4ZBX - chain A; structure by X-ray diffraction, 1.70 A resolution.

[Chain A]
Molecule: Uracil-DNA glycosylase
Source organism: Sulfolobus tokodaii str. 7
Notes: EC 3.2.2.27
Reference sequence: Q96YD0 (Q96YD0_SULTO); residues 1-194 here = UniProt positions 1-194
Sequence (194 residues; numbered 1 to 194; the number before each row is that of its first residue):
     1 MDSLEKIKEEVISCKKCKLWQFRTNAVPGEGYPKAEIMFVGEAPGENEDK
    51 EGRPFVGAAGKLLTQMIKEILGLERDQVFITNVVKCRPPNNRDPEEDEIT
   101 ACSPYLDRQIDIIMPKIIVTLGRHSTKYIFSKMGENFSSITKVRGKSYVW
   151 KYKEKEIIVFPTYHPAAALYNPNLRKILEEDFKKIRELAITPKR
Not modelled in the structure: 193-194
Bound ions: 4Fe-4S cluster Fe: C14, C17, C86, C102
Residues lining bound ligands: 4Fe-4S cluster (SF4): V11, C14, K15, K16, C17, L19, W20, R23, V84, K85, C86, A101, C102, Y105
Curated features (UniProtKB/Swiss-Prot):
  - binding site ([4Fe-4S] cluster): C14, C17, C86, C102
  - binding site (uracil): G41 to A43, F55, N82, H164
  - mutagenesis: L169 (L169A: No change in activity), Y170 (Y170A: Lack of activity), N171 (N171A: No change in activity)
What the authors report for this chain:
  - 4Fe-4S cluster coordination: C14, C17, C86, C102
  - binding site for 2-(N-morpholino)-ethanesulfonic acid: R123, H164
  - mutagenesis - L169A, N171A: unchanged catalytic activity
  - mutagenesis - Y170A: abolished catalytic activity

[Summary]
Bound to chain A: 4Fe-4S cluster. C14, C17, C86 and C102 coordinate a 4Fe-4S cluster Fe ion. Curated
annotation (UniProt) lists 4 [4Fe-4S] cluster-binding residues, 6 uracil-binding residues and 3 mutagenesis
sites. The paper reports a binding site for 2-(N-morpholino)-ethanesulfonic acid at R123 and H164; Y170A
abolishes catalytic activity; 3 substitutions were tested in all.
Chain A is Uracil-DNA glycosylase (Sulfolobus tokodaii str. 7); the structure, Family 4 uracil-DNA glycosylase
from Sulfolobus tokodaii (free form, X-ray wavelength=0.9000), was determined by X-ray diffraction together
with 4ZBY and 4ZBZ from the same study.
